PDB entry 8U6Y | electron microscopy, 2.80 A resolution | chains Y and c of the 34 polymer chains in the assembly

== Chain Y ==
Molecule: Proteasome maturation factor UMP1
From: Saccharomyces cerevisiae S288C
Reference sequence: P38293 (UMP1_YEAST); residues 1-148 here = UniProt positions 1-148
Amino-acid sequence (148 residues; each row starts with the number of its first residue):
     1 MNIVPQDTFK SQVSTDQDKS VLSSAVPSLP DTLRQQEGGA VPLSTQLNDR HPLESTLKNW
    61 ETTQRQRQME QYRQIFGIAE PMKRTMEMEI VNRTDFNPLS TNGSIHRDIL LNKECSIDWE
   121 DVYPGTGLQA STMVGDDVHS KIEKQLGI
Unresolved in the structure: 126-131

== Chain c ==
Molecule: Proteasome subunit beta type-5
From: Saccharomyces cerevisiae S288C
Notes: EC 3.4.25.1
Reference sequence: P30656 (PSB5_YEAST); numbering as in UniProt (aligned over 1-287)
Amino-acid sequence (287 residues; numbered 1 to 287; the number before each row is that of its first residue):
     1 MQAIADSFSV PNRLVKELQY DNEQNLESDF VTGASQFQRL APSLTVPPIA SPQQFLRAHT
    61 DDSRNPDCKI KIAHGTTTLA FRFQGGIIVA VDSRATAGNW VASQTVKKVI EINPFLLGTM
   121 AGGAADCQFW ETWLGSQCRL HELREKERIS VAAASKILSN LVYQYKGAGL SMGTMICGYT
   181 RKEGPTIYYV DSDGTRLKGD IFCVGSGQTF AYGVLDSNYK WDLSVEDALY LGKRSILAAA
   241 HRDAYSGGSV NLYHVTEDGW IYHGNHDVGE LFWKVKEEEG SFNNVIG
Unresolved in the structure: 10-13, 60-75, 91-107, 241-250, 265-287

== How chain Y and chain c interact ==
Pairs across the interface - 51 pairs, chain Y then chain c:
  Ser-11(Y) / Gln-24(c)  hydrogen bond
  Ser-11(Y) / Thr-45(c)
  Ser-11(Y) / Val-46(c)  hydrogen bond (backbone-backbone)
  Gln-12(Y) / Ser-28(c)  hydrogen bond
  Gln-12(Y) / Ser-43(c)
  Gln-12(Y) / Leu-44(c)
  Val-13(Y) / Leu-44(c)  hydrogen bond (backbone-backbone)
  Val-13(Y) / Val-46(c)  hydrophobic
  Ser-14(Y) / Ser-43(c)
  Ser-14(Y) / Tyr-165(c)
  Thr-15(Y) / Ala-41(c)
  Thr-15(Y) / Gln-164(c)
  Thr-15(Y) / Tyr-165(c)  hydrogen bond (backbone-side chain)
  Asp-16(Y) / Ala-41(c)
  Ala-25(Y) / Arg-144(c)  hydrogen bond (backbone-side chain)
  Val-26(Y) / Ile-157(c)  hydrophobic
  Ser-28(Y) / Trp-133(c)
  Ser-28(Y) / Gln-137(c)  hydrogen bond
  Leu-29(Y) / Trp-133(c)  hydrophobic
  Leu-29(Y) / Ile-157(c)
  Leu-29(Y) / Asn-160(c)
  Leu-29(Y) / Leu-161(c)
  Pro-30(Y) / Gln-164(c)
  Ala-40(Y) / Tyr-163(c)
  Val-41(Y) / Tyr-163(c)
  Leu-43(Y) / Tyr-163(c)
  Leu-43(Y) / Gln-164(c)
  Leu-43(Y) / Lys-166(c)
  Ser-44(Y) / Gln-164(c)
  Thr-45(Y) / Gln-53(c)  hydrogen bond (backbone-side chain)
  Thr-45(Y) / Gln-164(c)  hydrogen bond (side chain-backbone)
  Thr-45(Y) / Tyr-165(c)
  Thr-45(Y) / Lys-166(c)  hydrogen bond (side chain-backbone)
  Thr-45(Y) / Gly-167(c)
  Thr-45(Y) / Ala-168(c)
  Asn-48(Y) / Ser-51(c)
  Asn-48(Y) / Pro-52(c)
  Asn-48(Y) / Gln-53(c)
  Met-69(Y) / Phe-8(c)  hydrophobic
  Arg-73(Y) / Phe-8(c)
  Ile-78(Y) / Ala-5(c)
  Ile-78(Y) / Phe-8(c)  hydrophobic
  Ile-78(Y) / Ser-9(c)
  Pro-81(Y) / Phe-8(c)
  Met-82(Y) / Met-1(c)  hydrophobic
  Met-82(Y) / Ile-4(c)
  Met-82(Y) / Ala-5(c)  hydrophobic
  Met-82(Y) / Phe-8(c)
  Thr-85(Y) / Ile-4(c)
  Thr-85(Y) / Phe-8(c)
  Met-86(Y) / Met-1(c)  hydrophobic
Also at the interface, not in a pair above, chain Y (29 interface residues in all): Phe-9, Lys-10, Ser-24, Pro-27, Asp-49
Also at the interface, not in a pair above, chain c (32 interface residues in all): Leu-40, Pro-42, Pro-48, Ile-49, Ala-50

== Summary ==
29 residues of chain Y face 32 of chain c across their interface; the contacts include 10 hydrogen bonds.
Among the polar pairs are Ser-11(Y)/Gln-24(c), Gln-12(Y)/Ser-28(c) and Thr-15(Y)/Tyr-165(c).
Chain Y is Proteasome maturation factor UMP1 and chain c is Proteasome subunit beta type-5, both from
Saccharomyces cerevisiae S288C; the structure, Preholo-Proteasome from Beta 3 D205 deletion, was determined by
electron microscopy, deposited together with 8U7U.
